1DCO - chains A and D of the 4 polymer chains in the assembly; structure by X-ray diffraction, 2.30 A resolution.

# Chain A (and D)
Name: DCOH
Organism: Rattus norvegicus
Notes: EC 4.2.1.96; chain D of this document is another copy of the same molecule, construct and numbering; everything in this record applies to it too
Reference sequence: P61459 (PHS_RAT); residues 2-104 here correspond to UniProt positions 1-103 (UniProt number = residue number - 1)
Chain sequence (104 residues; numbered 1 to 104; the number before each row is that of its first residue):
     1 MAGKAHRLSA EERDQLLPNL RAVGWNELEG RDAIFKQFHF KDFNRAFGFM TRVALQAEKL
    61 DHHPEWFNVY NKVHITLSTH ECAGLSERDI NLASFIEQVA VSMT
Not modelled in the structure: 1-5

# Chain A / chain D interface
Contacting residue pairs (7):
  A54(A) - L55(D)
  L55(A) - E58(D)
  E58(A) - L55(D)
  E58(A) - K59(D)  salt bridge
  K59(A) - E58(D)
  K59(A) - D61(D)  salt bridge
  D61(A) - K59(D)  salt bridge
Other interface residues (no listed pair), chain D (6 interface residues in all): A54, Q56

# In short
Chain A and chain D form an interface of 5 and 6 residues respectively; the contacts include 3 salt bridges.
Polar contacts include E58(A)-K59(D) and K59(A)-D61(D).
Both chains are DCOH (Rattus norvegicus). Entry 1DCO (Dcoh, a bifunctional protein-binding transcriptional
coactivator) was determined by X-ray diffraction (same publication as 1DCP).
